6S6H - chains A and C of the 4 polymer chains in the assembly; structure by X-ray diffraction, 2.40 A resolution.

[Chain A]
Name: Chromosome-partitioning protein ParB
Organism: Caulobacter vibrioides NA1000
Reference sequence: B8GW30 (PARB_CAUVN); numbering as in UniProt (aligned over 126-254)
Chain sequence (143 residues; row label = number of the first residue in the row):
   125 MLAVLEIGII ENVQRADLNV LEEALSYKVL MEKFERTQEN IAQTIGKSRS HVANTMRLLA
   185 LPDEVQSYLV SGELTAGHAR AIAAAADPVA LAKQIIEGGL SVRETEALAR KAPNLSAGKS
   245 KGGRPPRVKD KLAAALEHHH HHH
Not modelled in the structure: 238-242, 251-267
Construct notes: initiating methionine (125); expression tag (255-267)
Reported in the primary citation:
  - binding site for the 20-nt DNA strand (chain C): Gln-162, Arg-173, Asn-178
  - binding site for the 20-nt DNA strand: Gly-170, Lys-171, Ser-172, Gly-201, Arg-204
  - specificity-determining residues: Arg-173, Gly-201
  - mutagenesis - R173Q/T179K/A184K/G201R: increased binding to NBS
  - mutagenesis - R173Q/T179K/A184K/G201R: decreased binding to parS

[Chain C]
Molecule: 20-nt DNA strand
Sequence (20 nucleotides; numbered 1 to 20; the number before each row is that of its first residue):
     1 GATGTTTCAC GTGAAACATC

[Interface between chain A and chain C]
Contacting residue pairs (24):
  Met-155(A) with DT3(C), phosphate contact
  Thr-161(A) with DA2(C), phosphate contact; DT3(C), phosphate contact
  Gln-162(A) with DT3(C), hydrogen bond to the phosphate; DG4(C), hydrogen bond to the phosphate
  Arg-173(A) with DT3(C), base contact; DG4(C), hydrogen bond to the base
  Ser-174(A) with DT5(C), base contact
  Ala-177(A) with DG4(C), phosphate contact; DT5(C), base contact
  Asn-178(A) with DT5(C), base contact; DT6(C), hydrogen bond to the base
  Arg-181(A) with DG4(C), sugar contact; DT5(C), salt bridge to the phosphate; DT6(C), base contact
  Arg-204(A) with DT6(C), base contact; DT7(C), hydrogen bond to the base
  Ala-208(A) with DT5(C), phosphate contact; DT6(C), phosphate contact
  Arg-227(A) with DC8(C), base contact; DA9(C), base contact
  Glu-230(A) with DT7(C), base contact; DC8(C), hydrogen bond to the base
  Arg-234(A) with DT7(C), salt bridge to the phosphate

[In short]
The interface between chain A and chain C involves 13 residues on one side and 8 on the other, with 6 hydrogen
bonds and 2 salt bridges. Polar contacts include Arg-173(A)/DG4(C), Asn-178(A)/DT6(C) and Arg-204(A)/DT7(C).
The paper reports a binding site for the 20-nt DNA strand at Gly-170(A), Lys-171(A) and Ser-172(A) among
others; R173Q/T179K/A184K/G201R of chain A increase binding to NBS.
Here chain A is Chromosome-partitioning protein ParB (Caulobacter vibrioides NA1000) and chain C is a 20-nt
DNA strand. Entry 6S6H (Crystal structure of the DNA binding domain of the chromosome-partitioning protein
ParB complexed to the centromeric ...) was determined by X-ray diffraction together with 6Y93 from the same
study.
